7Q7Q - chains CCC and MMM of the 4 polymer chains in the assembly; structure by X-ray diffraction, 2.25 A resolution.

== Chain CCC ==
Protein: Photosynthetic reaction center cytochrome c subunit
From: Blastochloris viridis
Reference sequence: P07173 (CYCR_BLAVI); residues 1-336 here correspond to UniProt positions 21-356 (UniProt number = residue number + 20)
Amino-acid sequence (336 residues; numbered 1 to 336; the number before each row is that of its first residue):
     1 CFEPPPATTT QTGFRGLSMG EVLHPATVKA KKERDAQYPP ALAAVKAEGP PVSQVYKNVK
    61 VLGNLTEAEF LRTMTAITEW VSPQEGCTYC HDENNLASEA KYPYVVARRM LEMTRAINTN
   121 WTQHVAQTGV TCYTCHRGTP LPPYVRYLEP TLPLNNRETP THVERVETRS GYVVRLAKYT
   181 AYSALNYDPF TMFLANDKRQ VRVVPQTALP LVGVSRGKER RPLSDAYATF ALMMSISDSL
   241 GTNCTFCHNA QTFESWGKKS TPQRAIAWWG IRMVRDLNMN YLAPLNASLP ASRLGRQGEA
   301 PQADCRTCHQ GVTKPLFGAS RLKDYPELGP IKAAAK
Not modelled in the structure: 333-336
Covalently attached groups: heme c (HEC) linked to Cys87, Cys90, Cys132, Cys135, Cys244, Cys247, Cys305, Cys308
Bound ions: heme c Fe (4 sites), coordinated by Met74, His91, Met110, His124, His136, Met233, His248, His309
Residues lining bound ligands:
  - heme c (HEC), molecule 1: Tyr56, Lys57, Asn58, Val59, Lys60, Val61, Leu62, Phe70, Leu71, Met74, Thr75, Ile77, Thr78, Val81, Ser82, Gly86, His91, Leu96, Ala97, Pro103, Tyr104, Ala107, Arg108
  - heme c (HEC), molecule 2: Ile77, Val81, Tyr89, Tyr102, Pro103, Val106, Ala107, Met110, Leu111, Met113, Thr114, Ile117, Val130, Thr131, His136, Pro140, Leu141, Pro142, Val145, Leu277, Leu282, Leu289, Arg293, Pro301, Thr307
  - heme c (HEC), molecule 3: Ile117, His124, Val125, Ala126, Thr128, Gly129, Val130, Thr134, Leu194, Ile236, Leu240, Phe246, Gln263, Ile266, Ala267, Gly270, Ile271, Met273, Val274, Leu277, Asp304, His309, Thr313, Lys314, Pro315, Gly318
  - heme c (HEC), molecule 4: Gln200, Val201, Arg202, Val203, Val204, Gln206, Thr229, Phe230, Met233, Met234, Ile236, Ser237, Leu240, Thr242, Asn243, Phe246, His248, Phe253, Glu254, Trp256, Gln263, Arg264, Ala267, Trp268, Ile271, Arg272
UniProt features mapped onto this chain:
  - binding site (heme): Met74, Cys87, Cys90, His91, Met110, His124, Cys132, Cys135, His136, Met233, Cys244, Cys247, His248, Cys305, Cys308, His309
  - site: Cys1 (Not N-palmitoylated)
  - lipidation: Cys1 (S-diacylglycerol cysteine)

== Chain MMM ==
Protein: Reaction center protein M chain
From: Blastochloris viridis
Reference sequence: P06010 (RCEM_BLAVI); residues 1-323 here correspond to UniProt positions 2-324 (UniProt number = residue number + 1)
Amino-acid sequence (323 residues; numbered 1 to 323; the number before each row is that of its first residue):
     1 ADYQTIYTQI QARGPHITVS GEWGDNDRVG KPFYSYWLGK IGDAQIGPIY LGASGIAAFA
    61 FGSTAILIIL FNMAAEVHFD PLQFFRQFFW LGLYPPKAQY GMGIPPLHDG GWWLMAGLFM
   121 TLSLGSWWIR VYSRARALGL GTHIAWNFAA AIFFVLCIGC IHPTLVGSWS EGVPFGIWPH
   181 IDWLTAFSIR YGNFYYCPWH GFSIGFAYGC GLLFAAHGAT ILAVARFGGD REIEQITDRG
   241 TAVERAALFW RWTIGFNATI ESVHRWGWFF SLMVMVSASV GILLTGTFVD NWYLWCVKHG
   301 AAPDYPAYLP ATPDPASLPG APK
Bound ions: Fe2+: His217, Glu232, His264 (shared with 2 residues of chain LLL)
Residues lining bound ligands:
  - bacteriochlorophyll b (BCB), molecule 1: Leu38, Ile46, Met120, Phe154, Val155, Ile158, Val173, Ile177, Trp178, His180, Ile181, Trp183, Leu184
  - bacteriochlorophyll b (BCB), molecule 2: Gly62, Ala65, Ile66, Ile69, Met120, Leu124, Phe148, Ala151, Ile152, Phe154, Val155, Ile158, Trp183, Leu184, Thr185, Phe187, Ser188, Phe194, Tyr195, Trp199, His200, Ser203, Ile204, Ala207, Tyr208, Val274, Met275, Ala278, Gly281, Ile282
  - bacteriochlorophyll b (BCB), molecule 3: Leu184, Tyr195, Tyr208
  - bacteriochlorophyll b (BCB), molecule 4: Tyr195, His200, Gly201, Ile204, Gly205, Tyr208, Gly209, Leu212, Phe270
  - bacteriopheophytin b (BPB), molecule 1: Ala58, Phe59, Gly62, Ile66, Ser123, Leu124, Trp127, Val131, Ile144, Asn147, Phe148, Ala151, Ser271, Val274, Met275
  - bacteriopheophytin b (BPB), molecule 2: Tyr208, Gly211, Leu212, Ala215, Ala216, Trp250, Thr253, Ile254
  - diacyl glycerol (DGA): Phe88, Phe89, Ile177
  - heptane-1,2,3-triol (HTO), molecule 1: Ala1, Asp2, Thr5, Ile6
  - heptane-1,2,3-triol (HTO), molecule 2: Phe71, Asn72, Ala75, Trp112
  - heptane-1,2,3-triol (HTO), molecule 3: Gly141, Thr142, His143, Trp146, Trp268
  - menaquinone-9 (MQ9): Leu212, Leu213, Ala216, His217, Thr220, Val243, Ala246, Ala247, Trp250, Ile254, Phe256, Asn257, Ala258, Thr259, Ile260, Val263, Trp266, Phe270
  - 15-cis-1,2-dihydroneurosporene (NS5): Ile66, Ile69, Leu70, Met73, Phe88, Ile104, Trp113, Leu114, Gly117, Leu118, Met120, Thr121, Val155, Ile158, Gly159, Cys160, Trp169, Val173, Pro174, Phe175, Gly176, Ile177, His180
  - ubiquinone-2 (UQ2): Leu70, Phe84, Phe85, Arg86, Phe88, Phe89
UniProt features mapped onto this chain:
  - binding site ((7R,8Z)-bacteriochlorophyll b): His180, His200
  - binding site (Fe cation): His217, Glu232, His264
  - binding site (a ubiquinone): Trp250
Reported in the primary citation:
  - binding site for ubiquinone-2: Phe89

== Interface between chain CCC and chain MMM ==
Residue-residue contacts (115; chain CCC residue first):
  Gln11(CCC) - Tyr308(MMM)
  Thr12(CCC) - Tyr308(MMM)
  Thr12(CCC) - Leu309(MMM)
  Gly13(CCC) - Tyr308(MMM)
  Phe14(CCC) - Pro306(MMM)  hydrophobic
  Phe14(CCC) - Tyr308(MMM)
  Leu17(CCC) - Tyr305(MMM)
  Val163(CCC) - Gln83(MMM)
  Arg169(CCC) - His78(MMM)  hydrogen bond
  Ser170(CCC) - Val77(MMM)
  Ser170(CCC) - Asp80(MMM)
  Ser170(CCC) - Gln83(MMM)
  Ser170(CCC) - Gln87(MMM)
  Val173(CCC) - Glu76(MMM)
  Val173(CCC) - Gln87(MMM)
  Val173(CCC) - Trp90(MMM)  hydrophobic
  Val174(CCC) - Arg86(MMM)
  Val174(CCC) - Gln87(MMM)
  Tyr182(CCC) - Trp90(MMM)  hydrogen bond (backbone-side chain)
  Ser183(CCC) - Trp90(MMM)
  Ala184(CCC) - Trp90(MMM)
  Ala184(CCC) - Tyr94(MMM)  hydrogen bond (backbone-side chain)
  Ala184(CCC) - Trp178(MMM)  hydrophobic
  Ala184(CCC) - Asp182(MMM)
  Leu185(CCC) - Asp182(MMM)  hydrogen bond (backbone-side chain)
  Asn186(CCC) - Glu76(MMM)
  Asn186(CCC) - Tyr94(MMM)
  Asn186(CCC) - Lys97(MMM)  hydrogen bond (backbone-side chain)
  Tyr187(CCC) - Lys97(MMM)
  Arg202(CCC) - Asp314(MMM)  salt bridge
  Val203(CCC) - Arg190(MMM)
  Val204(CCC) - Ile189(MMM)
  Val204(CCC) - Asn291(MMM)
  Pro205(CCC) - Arg190(MMM)
  Pro205(CCC) - Asp290(MMM)
  Pro205(CCC) - Asn291(MMM)  hydrogen bond (backbone-side chain)
  Gln206(CCC) - Leu294(MMM)
  Thr207(CCC) - Asp290(MMM)
  Thr207(CCC) - Asn291(MMM)
  Thr207(CCC) - Leu294(MMM)
  Ala208(CCC) - Val289(MMM)
  Ala208(CCC) - Asp290(MMM)  hydrogen bond (backbone-backbone)
  Ala208(CCC) - Asn291(MMM)  hydrogen bond (backbone-backbone)
  Ala208(CCC) - Leu294(MMM)
  Ala208(CCC) - Trp295(MMM)
  Leu209(CCC) - Phe288(MMM)
  Leu209(CCC) - Asp290(MMM)
  Leu209(CCC) - Lys298(MMM)
  Pro210(CCC) - Gly286(MMM)
  Pro210(CCC) - Thr287(MMM)
  Pro210(CCC) - Phe288(MMM)
  Pro210(CCC) - Val289(MMM)
  Pro210(CCC) - Asp290(MMM)
  Ser215(CCC) - Val166(MMM)
  Arg216(CCC) - Leu165(MMM)  hydrogen bond (side chain-backbone)
  Arg216(CCC) - Val166(MMM)
  Arg216(CCC) - Gly286(MMM)  hydrogen bond (side chain-backbone)
  Arg216(CCC) - Thr287(MMM)  hydrogen bond (side chain-backbone)
  Gly217(CCC) - Gln99(MMM)
  Gly217(CCC) - Val166(MMM)  hydrogen bond (backbone-backbone)
  Gly217(CCC) - Gly167(MMM)
  Lys218(CCC) - Gln99(MMM)
  Lys218(CCC) - Tyr100(MMM)
  Lys218(CCC) - Gly101(MMM)
  Arg220(CCC) - Gln99(MMM)  hydrogen bond (backbone-side chain)
  Arg220(CCC) - Val166(MMM)
  Arg220(CCC) - Glu171(MMM)  salt bridge
  Arg220(CCC) - Arg190(MMM)
  Arg220(CCC) - Tyr191(MMM)  hydrogen bond
  Pro222(CCC) - Lys97(MMM)
  Pro222(CCC) - Gln99(MMM)
  Pro222(CCC) - Ser170(MMM)
  Leu223(CCC) - Ser170(MMM)  hydrogen bond (backbone-side chain)
  Leu223(CCC) - Glu171(MMM)
  Leu223(CCC) - Trp183(MMM)
  Leu223(CCC) - Phe187(MMM)  hydrophobic
  Leu223(CCC) - Arg190(MMM)
  Ser224(CCC) - Lys97(MMM)  hydrogen bond (side chain-backbone)
  Ala226(CCC) - Ala186(MMM)
  Tyr227(CCC) - Pro174(MMM)
  Tyr227(CCC) - Trp183(MMM)
  Tyr227(CCC) - Ala186(MMM)  hydrophobic
  Phe230(CCC) - Thr185(MMM)
  Ala250(CCC) - Asn193(MMM)
  Gln251(CCC) - Asn193(MMM)  hydrogen bond (backbone-side chain)
  Gln251(CCC) - Tyr196(MMM)  hydrogen bond
  Gln251(CCC) - Tyr293(MMM)
  Gln251(CCC) - Pro303(MMM)  hydrogen bond (side chain-backbone)
  Thr252(CCC) - Tyr293(MMM)
  Glu254(CCC) - Asn291(MMM)  hydrogen bond
  Glu254(CCC) - Tyr293(MMM)
  Trp256(CCC) - Thr312(MMM)
  Trp256(CCC) - Pro313(MMM)
  Trp256(CCC) - Asp314(MMM)
  Trp256(CCC) - Pro315(MMM)
  Gly257(CCC) - Ala311(MMM)
  Gly257(CCC) - Thr312(MMM)  hydrogen bond (backbone-backbone)
  Lys258(CCC) - Asp304(MMM)  salt bridge
  Lys258(CCC) - Tyr305(MMM)  hydrogen bond (side chain-backbone)
  Lys258(CCC) - Ala307(MMM)
  Lys259(CCC) - Tyr293(MMM)
  Lys259(CCC) - Pro303(MMM)
  Lys259(CCC) - Asp304(MMM)  salt bridge
  Ser260(CCC) - Thr312(MMM)  hydrogen bond (backbone-side chain)
  Thr261(CCC) - Thr312(MMM)  hydrogen bond (backbone-side chain)
  Pro262(CCC) - Leu309(MMM)
  Pro262(CCC) - Pro310(MMM)
  Pro262(CCC) - Thr312(MMM)
  Gln263(CCC) - Leu309(MMM)
  Ala265(CCC) - Thr312(MMM)
  Ala265(CCC) - Pro315(MMM)  hydrophobic
  Trp268(CCC) - Pro315(MMM)  hydrophobic
  Trp268(CCC) - Pro322(MMM)
  Trp269(CCC) - Pro322(MMM)
  Arg272(CCC) - Lys323(MMM)  hydrogen bond (side chain-backbone)
Also at the interface, not in a pair above, chain CCC (59 interface residues in all): Gly171, Ala177, Leu211, Arg221, Asn249, Phe253, Ser255
Also at the interface, not in a pair above, chain MMM (61 interface residues in all): Leu91, Ala98, Gly172, Pro179, Gly192, Ala316

== Overview ==
The interface between chain CCC and chain MMM involves 59 residues on one side and 61 on the other; the
contacts include 25 hydrogen bonds and 4 salt bridges. Polar contacts include Arg202(CCC)-Asp314(MMM),
Arg220(CCC)-Glu171(MMM) and Lys258(CCC)-Asp304(MMM). From the paper: a binding site for ubiquinone-2 at
Phe89(MMM).
Here chain CCC is Photosynthetic reaction center cytochrome c subunit and chain MMM is Reaction center protein
M chain, both from Blastochloris viridis. Entry 7Q7Q (Lipidic cubic phase serial femtosecond crystallography
structure of a photosynthetic reaction centre) was determined by X-ray diffraction (same publication as 7Q7P).
